Entry 6ERF (X-ray diffraction, 3.01 A resolution); this record covers chains B and J of the 5 polymer chains in the assembly.

# Chain B
Protein: X-ray repair cross-complementing protein 5
Source organism: Homo sapiens
Notes: EC 3.6.4.-
UniProt: P13010 (XRCC5_HUMAN); residues 2-555 here = UniProt positions 2-555
Amino-acid sequence (572 residues; row label = number of the first residue in the row; numbers below 1 keep their minus sign (Met-16 is residue -16)):
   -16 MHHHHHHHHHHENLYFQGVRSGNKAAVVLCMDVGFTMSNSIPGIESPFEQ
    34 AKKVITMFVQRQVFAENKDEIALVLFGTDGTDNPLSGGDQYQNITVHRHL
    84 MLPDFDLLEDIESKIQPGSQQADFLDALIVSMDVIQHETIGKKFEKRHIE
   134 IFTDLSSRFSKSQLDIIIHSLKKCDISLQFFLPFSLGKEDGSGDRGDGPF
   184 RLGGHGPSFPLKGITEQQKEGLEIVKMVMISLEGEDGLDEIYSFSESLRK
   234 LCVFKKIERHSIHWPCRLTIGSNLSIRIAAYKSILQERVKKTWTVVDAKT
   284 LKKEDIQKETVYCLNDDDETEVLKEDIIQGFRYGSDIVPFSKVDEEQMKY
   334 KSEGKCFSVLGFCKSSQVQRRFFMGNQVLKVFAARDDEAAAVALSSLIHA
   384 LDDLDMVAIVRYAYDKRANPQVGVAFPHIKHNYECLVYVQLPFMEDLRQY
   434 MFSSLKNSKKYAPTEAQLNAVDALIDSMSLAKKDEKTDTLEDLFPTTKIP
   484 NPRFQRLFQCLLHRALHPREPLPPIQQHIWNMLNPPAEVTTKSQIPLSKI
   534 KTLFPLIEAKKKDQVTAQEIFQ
Disordered / not traced: -16 to 5, 170-179, 189-194, 543-555
Differences from the reference sequence: initiating methionine (-16); expression tag (-15 to 1)
Swiss-Prot annotation at these positions:
  - region: Leu138 to Leu165 (Leucine-zipper)
  - modified residue: Lys144 (N6-acetyllysine), Ser255 (Phosphoserine), Ser258 (Phosphoserine), Lys265 (N6-acetyllysine), Ser318 (Phosphoserine), Lys332 (N6-acetyllysine), Thr535 (Phosphothreonine)
  - cross-link (Glycyl lysine isopeptide (Lys-Gly)): Lys195 (interchain with G-Cter in SUMO2), Lys532 (interchain with G-Cter in SUMO2), Lys534 (interchain with G-Cter in SUMO2)
Reported in the primary citation:
  - mutagenesis - I112R, I112R/E133M: decreased co-localization with Aprataxin and PNK-like factor
  - mutagenesis - E133M, Q162E: unchanged co-localization with Aprataxin and PNK-like factor
  - mutagenesis - I112R/E133M: decreased localization to XRCC4
  - mutagenesis - I112R: decreased binding to A-KBM
  - mutagenesis - I112R: unchanged binding to X-KBM
  - mutagenesis - I112R, I112R/E133M, E133M: decreased growth in response to Survival
  - mutagenesis - I112R: unchanged localization
  - mutagenesis - E133M, Q162E: decreased localization
  - mutagenesis - I112R/E133M: decreased localization to XLF
  - mutagenesis - E133M, Q162E: decreased binding to X-KBM
  - mutagenesis - E133M, Q162E: unchanged binding to A-KBM

# Chain J
Molecule: 34-nt DNA strand
Sequence (34 nucleotides; each row starts with the number of its first residue):
     1 CGCGCCCAGCTTTCCCAGCTAATAAACTAAAAAC
Disordered / not traced: 1-21, 34

# Chain B / chain J interface
Pairs across the interface - 9 pairs, chain B then chain J:
  Ile245(B) with DT23(J), phosphate contact
  Trp247(B) with DA24(J), phosphate contact
  Lys265(B) with DT23(J), sugar contact; DA24(J), salt bridge to the phosphate
  Lys291(B) with DA29(J), salt bridge to the phosphate
  Tyr397(B) with DT23(J), sugar contact; DA24(J), phosphate contact
  Ala401(B) with DA25(J), phosphate contact
  Asn402(B) with DA25(J), hydrogen bond to the phosphate
Also at the interface, not in a pair above, chain B (11 interface residues in all): Lys325, Gln360, Tyr395, Asp398
Also at the interface, not in a pair above, chain J (5 interface residues in all): DC27

# Overview
The interface between chain B and chain J involves 11 residues on one side and 5 on the other, with 1 hydrogen
bond and 2 salt bridges. Among the polar pairs are Asn402(B)-DA25(J), Lys265(B)-DA24(J) and Lys291(B)-DA29(J).
The paper reports that I112R, I112R/E133M and E133M of chain B reduce growth in response to Survival; I112R
and I112R/E133M of chain B reduce co-localization with Aprataxin and PNK-like factor.
Chain B is X-ray repair cross-complementing protein 5 (Homo sapiens) and chain J is a 34-nt DNA strand; the
structure, Complex of APLF factor and Ku heterodimer bound to DNA, was determined by X-ray diffraction,
deposited together with 6ERG and 6ERH.
